Entry 6B5P (X-ray diffraction, 2.30 A resolution); this record covers chains H and L of the 3 polymer chains in the assembly.

[Chain H]
Protein: CIS42 Fab Heavy chain
Organism: Homo sapiens
Notes: antibody fragment or engineered binder
Sequence (222 residues; numbered 1 to 216 plus 6 insertion-coded residues; the number before each row is that of its first residue; a row labelled like 82A-82C holds insertion residues (82A, then the next letters in order)):
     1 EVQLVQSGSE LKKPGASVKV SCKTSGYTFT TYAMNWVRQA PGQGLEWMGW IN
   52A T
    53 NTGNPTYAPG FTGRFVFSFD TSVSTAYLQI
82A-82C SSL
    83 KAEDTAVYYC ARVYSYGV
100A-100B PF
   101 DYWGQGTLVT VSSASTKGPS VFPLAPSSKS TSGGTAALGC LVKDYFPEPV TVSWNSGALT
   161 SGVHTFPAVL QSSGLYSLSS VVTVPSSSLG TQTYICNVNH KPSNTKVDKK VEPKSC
Unresolved in the structure: 127-132, 214-216
Modified / non-standard residues: Glu-1 (pyroglutamic acid; PCA)
Cystine bridges: Cys-22/Cys-92, Cys-140/Cys-196

[Chain L]
Protein: CIS42 Fab Light chain
Organism: Homo sapiens
Notes: antibody fragment or engineered binder
Sequence (216 residues; row label = number of the first residue in the row; note: 1 number in that range is skipped by the numbering (no residue carries it; nothing is unmodelled there); a row labelled like 27A-27C holds insertion residues (27A, then the next letters in order)):
     1 QSVLTQPAS
    11 VSGSPGQSIT ISCTATS
27A-27C SNV
    28 GSFNLVSWYQ HHPGKAPKLI IHEVSKRPSG ASNRFSGSKS GNTASLTISG LQAEDEADYY
    88 CCSYVGSD
   95A T
    96 WVFGGGTKLT VLGQPKAAPS VTLFPPSSEE LQANKATLVC LISDFYPGAV TVAWKADSSP
   156 VKAGVETTTP SKQSNNKYAA SSYLSLTPEQ WKSHRSYSCQ VTHEGSTVEK TVAPTECS
Unresolved in the structure: 1, 210-213
Cystine bridges: Cys-23/Cys-88, Cys-135/Cys-194

[Interface between chain H and chain L]
Pairs across the interface (63; chain H residue first):
  Val-37(H) / Phe-98(L)  hydrophobic
  Gln-39(H) / His-38(L)  hydrogen bond
  Gln-39(H) / Tyr-87(L)  hydrogen bond
  Gly-44(H) / Tyr-87(L)
  Leu-45(H) / Pro-44(L)  hydrophobic
  Leu-45(H) / Tyr-87(L)
  Leu-45(H) / Phe-98(L)
  Trp-47(H) / Asp-95(L)
  Trp-47(H) / Thr-95A(L)
  Trp-47(H) / Trp-96(L)
  Trp-47(H) / Phe-98(L)
  Trp-50(H) / Asp-95(L)  hydrogen bond (side chain-backbone)
  Tyr-91(H) / His-38(L)
  Tyr-91(H) / Lys-42(L)
  Tyr-91(H) / Pro-44(L)
  Tyr-98(H) / Leu-32(L)
  Tyr-98(H) / Tyr-91(L)  hydrophobic
  Tyr-98(H) / Asp-95(L)  hydrogen bond
  Gly-99(H) / His-49(L)  hydrogen bond (backbone-side chain)
  Gly-99(H) / Glu-50(L)
  Val-100(H) / Leu-46(L)  hydrophobic
  Val-100(H) / His-49(L)
  Pro-100A(H) / Ser-34(L)
  Pro-100A(H) / Tyr-36(L)  hydrogen bond (backbone-side chain)
  Pro-100A(H) / Trp-96(L)
  Phe-100B(H) / Tyr-36(L)
  Phe-100B(H) / Leu-46(L)
  Phe-100B(H) / Cys-89(L)  hydrophobic
  Phe-100B(H) / Trp-96(L)  hydrophobic
  Phe-100B(H) / Phe-98(L)  hydrophobic
  Trp-103(H) / Ala-43(L)  hydrophobic
  Trp-103(H) / Pro-44(L)
  Gly-104(H) / Ala-43(L)
  Phe-122(H) / Ser-122(L)
  Phe-122(H) / Glu-124(L)
  Phe-122(H) / Glu-125(L)
  Pro-123(H) / Ser-122(L)
  Pro-123(H) / Glu-124(L)
  Leu-124(H) / Phe-119(L)  hydrophobic
  Ala-125(H) / Phe-119(L)
  Ala-137(H) / Phe-119(L)
  Leu-141(H) / Thr-132(L)
  Leu-141(H) / Tyr-178(L)  hydrophobic
  Lys-143(H) / Glu-125(L)  salt bridge
  Lys-143(H) / Lys-130(L)
  Lys-143(H) / Thr-132(L)  hydrogen bond
  His-164(H) / Gln-168(L)
  His-164(H) / Ala-174(L)
  Phe-166(H) / Leu-136(L)  hydrophobic
  Phe-166(H) / Ile-137(L)
  Phe-166(H) / Ala-175(L)
  Pro-167(H) / Ser-166(L)
  Pro-167(H) / Ser-176(L)
  Ala-168(H) / Thr-163(L)
  Val-169(H) / Glu-161(L)
  Val-169(H) / Thr-163(L)
  Val-169(H) / Tyr-178(L)  hydrophobic
  Gln-171(H) / Glu-161(L)
  Ser-172(H) / Glu-161(L)  hydrogen bond (backbone-side chain)
  Leu-178(H) / Tyr-178(L)
  Ser-179(H) / Val-134(L)
  Ser-179(H) / Tyr-178(L)  hydrogen bond
  Val-181(H) / Leu-136(L)  hydrophobic
Interface residues without a listed pair, chain H (40 interface residues in all): Asn-35, Gln-43, Glu-46, Thr-58, Asp-101, Gln-105, Leu-138, Gly-139, Ser-177
Interface residues without a listed pair, chain L (37 interface residues in all): Gly-99, Gly-100, Ser-138

[Overview]
40 residues of chain H face 37 of chain L across their interface, with 9 hydrogen bonds and 1 salt bridge.
Among the polar pairs are Lys-143(H)/Glu-125(L), Gln-39(H)/His-38(L) and Gln-39(H)/Tyr-87(L).
Here chain H is CIS42 Fab Heavy chain and chain L is CIS42 Fab Light chain, both from Homo sapiens. Entry 6B5P
(Structure of PfCSP peptide 20 with human antibody CIS42) was determined by X-ray diffraction (same
publication as 6B5R, 6B5S and 6B5T).
